7B6B - chains A and B; structure by X-ray diffraction, 1.41 A resolution.

== Chain A (and B) ==
Protein: Carbohydrate Esterase family 1 protein with an N-terminal carbohydrate binding module family 48
Source organism: Dysgonomonas mossii DSM 22836
Notes: chain B of this document is another copy of the same molecule, construct and numbering; everything in this record applies to it too
UniProtKB: F8X1N1 (F8X1N1_9BACT); numbering as in UniProt (aligned over 292-656)
Amino-acid sequence (386 residues; row label = number of the first residue in the row):
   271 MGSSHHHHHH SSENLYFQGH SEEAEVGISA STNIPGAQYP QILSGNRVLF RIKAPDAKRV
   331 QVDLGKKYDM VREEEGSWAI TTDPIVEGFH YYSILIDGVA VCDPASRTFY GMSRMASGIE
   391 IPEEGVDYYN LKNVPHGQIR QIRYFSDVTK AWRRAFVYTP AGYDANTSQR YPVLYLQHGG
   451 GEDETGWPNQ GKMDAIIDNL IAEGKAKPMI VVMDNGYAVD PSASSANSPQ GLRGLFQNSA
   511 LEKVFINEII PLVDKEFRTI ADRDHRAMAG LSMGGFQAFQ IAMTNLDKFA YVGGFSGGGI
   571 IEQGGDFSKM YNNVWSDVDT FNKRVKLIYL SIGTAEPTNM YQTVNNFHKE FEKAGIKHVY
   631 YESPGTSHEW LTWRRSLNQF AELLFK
Disordered / not traced: 271-294, 495-505, 571-575 (chain B: 271-294, 494-507, 572-574)
Construct notes: initiating methionine (271); expression tag (272-291)
Small-molecule neighbours:
  - Trans-methylferulate (SZQ), molecule 1: I409, R410, Q411, R413, R424, F426, P458, N459
  - Trans-methylferulate (SZQ), molecule 2: S542, F546, S566, G567, N609, M610, T613, V614, H638
What the authors report for this chain:
  - self-association interface (contacts with another copy of this molecule); pairs are residue here / residue on that copy: C372-C372 (disulfide)

== How chain A and chain B interact ==
Residue-residue contacts (57):
  I304(A) - Y380(B)  hydrophobic
  I304(A) - S383(B)
  P305(A) - Y380(B)
  A324(A) - V369(B)  hydrophobic
  D326(A) - K328(B)  hydrogen bond (backbone-side chain)
  D326(A) - D367(B)
  A327(A) - D367(B)
  K328(A) - D326(B)  hydrogen bond (side chain-backbone)
  K328(A) - K328(B)
  K328(A) - D367(B)  hydrogen bond (backbone-side chain)
  I366(A) - I366(B)  hydrophobic
  D367(A) - D326(B)
  D367(A) - A327(B)
  D367(A) - K328(B)  hydrogen bond (side chain-backbone)
  D367(A) - D367(B)
  V369(A) - A324(B)  hydrophobic
  V369(A) - I366(B)  hydrophobic
  A370(A) - P374(B)
  V371(A) - V371(B)  hydrophobic
  C372(A) - C372(B)  disulfide
  P374(A) - R384(B)
  S376(A) - M385(B)
  R377(A) - Y380(B)
  T378(A) - T378(B)  hydrogen bond
  T378(A) - M385(B)
  Y380(A) - I304(B)  hydrophobic
  Y380(A) - P305(B)
  S383(A) - I304(B)
  R384(A) - I304(B)
  R384(A) - P374(B)
  M385(A) - I304(B)  hydrophobic
  M385(A) - S376(B)
  M385(A) - T378(B)
  L401(A) - R413(B)
  L401(A) - W422(B)  hydrophobic
  K402(A) - W422(B)
  H406(A) - W422(B)
  Q408(A) - R410(B)  hydrogen bond
  Q408(A) - Q411(B)
  Q408(A) - I412(B)
  I409(A) - R410(B)
  I409(A) - Q411(B)  hydrogen bond (backbone-backbone)
  R410(A) - Q408(B)  hydrogen bond
  R410(A) - I409(B)
  R410(A) - R410(B)
  R410(A) - D434(B)  salt bridge
  Q411(A) - Q408(B)
  Q411(A) - I409(B)  hydrogen bond (backbone-backbone)
  I412(A) - Q408(B)
  R413(A) - L401(B)
  R413(A) - D464(B)  salt bridge
  W422(A) - L401(B)  hydrophobic
  W422(A) - K402(B)
  W422(A) - N403(B)
  W422(A) - H406(B)
  D464(A) - Q411(B)
  D464(A) - R413(B)  salt bridge
Also at the interface, not in a pair above, chain A (38 interface residues in all): I322, K323, N403, Y433, D434, D453, E526
Also at the interface, not in a pair above, chain B (38 interface residues in all): I322, K323, A370, R377, D453, E526, F527
Cross-chain cystine bridges: C372(A)-C372(B)

== In short ==
Chain A and chain B each contribute 38 residues to their interface, with 1 disulfide bond, 9 hydrogen bonds
and 3 salt bridges. Polar contacts include R410(A)-D434(B), R413(A)-D464(B) and D326(A)-K328(B). Ligands of
chain A: Trans-methylferulate. The paper reports a self-association interface involving C372(A).
Both chains are Carbohydrate Esterase family 1 protein with an N-terminal carbohydrate binding module family
48 (Dysgonomonas mossii DSM 22836). Entry 7B6B (The carbohydrate binding module family 48 (CBM48) and
carboxy-terminal carbohydrate esterase family 1 (CE1) domains of ...) was determined by X-ray diffraction,
deposited together with 7B5V.
